Entry 5VOY (electron microscopy, 7.90 A resolution (low resolution: residue-level contacts below are approximate; hydrogen-bond / salt-bridge calls are withheld)); this record covers chains A and B of the 33 polymer chains in the assembly.

Chain A:
Protein: V-type proton ATPase catalytic subunit A
From: Saccharomyces cerevisiae (strain ATCC 204508 / S288c)
Notes: EC 3.6.3.14, 3.1.-.-
UniProtKB: P17255 (VATA_YEAST); numbering as in UniProt; present here: 1-283, 738-1071
Sequence (617 residues; row label = number of the first residue in the row; note: 454 numbers in that range are skipped by the numbering (no residue carries them; nothing is unmodelled there)):
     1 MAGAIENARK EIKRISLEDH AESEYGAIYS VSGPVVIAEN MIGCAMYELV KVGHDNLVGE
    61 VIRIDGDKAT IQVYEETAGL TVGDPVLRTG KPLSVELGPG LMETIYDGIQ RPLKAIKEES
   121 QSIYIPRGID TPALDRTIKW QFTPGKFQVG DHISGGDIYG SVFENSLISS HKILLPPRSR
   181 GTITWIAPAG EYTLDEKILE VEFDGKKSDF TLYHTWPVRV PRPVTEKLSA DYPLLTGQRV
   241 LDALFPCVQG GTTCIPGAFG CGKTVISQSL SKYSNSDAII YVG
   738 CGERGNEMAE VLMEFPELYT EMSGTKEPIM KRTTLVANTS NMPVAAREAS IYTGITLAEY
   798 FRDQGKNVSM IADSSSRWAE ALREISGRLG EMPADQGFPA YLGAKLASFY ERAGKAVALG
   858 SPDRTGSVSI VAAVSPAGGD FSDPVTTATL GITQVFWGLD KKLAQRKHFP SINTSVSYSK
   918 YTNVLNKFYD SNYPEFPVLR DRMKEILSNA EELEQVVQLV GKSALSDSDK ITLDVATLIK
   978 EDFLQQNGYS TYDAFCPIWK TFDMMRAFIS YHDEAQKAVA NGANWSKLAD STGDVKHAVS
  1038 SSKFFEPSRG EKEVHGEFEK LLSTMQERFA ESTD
Not modelled in the structure: 1-24
UniProt features mapped onto this chain:
  - binding site (ATP): G257 to T264
  - modified residue: A2 (N-acetylalanine), T131 (Phosphothreonine), S858 (Phosphoserine), S928 (Phosphoserine)

Chain B:
Protein: V-type proton ATPase subunit B
From: Saccharomyces cerevisiae (strain ATCC 204508 / S288c)
UniProtKB: P16140 (VATB_YEAST); residue numbers follow UniProt; this construct covers 1-517
Sequence (517 residues; each row starts with the number of its first residue):
     1 MVLSDKELFA INKKAVEQGF NVKPRLNYNT VSGVNGPLVI LEKVKFPRYN EIVNLTLPDG
    61 TVRQGQVLEI RGDRAIVQVF EGTSGIDVKK TTVEFTGESL RIPVSEDMLG RIFDGSGRPI
   121 DNGPKVFAED YLDINGSPIN PYARIYPEEM ISTGVSAIDT MNSIARGQKI PIFSASGLPH
   181 NEIAAQICRQ AGLVRPTKDV HDGHEENFSI VFAAMGVNLE TARFFKQDFE ENGSLERTSL
   241 FLNLANDPTI ERIITPRLAL TTAEYLAYQT ERHVLTILTD MSSYADALRE VSAAREEVPG
   301 RRGYPGYMYT DLSTIYERAG RVEGRNGSIT QIPILTMPND DITHPIPDLT GYITEGQIFV
   361 DRQLHNKGIY PPINVLPSLS RLMKSAIGEG MTRKDHGDVS NQLYAKYAIG KDAAAMKAVV
   421 GEEALSIEDK LSLEFLEKFE KTFITQGAYE DRTVFESLDQ AWSLLRIYPK EMLNRISPKI
   481 LDEFYDRARD DADEDEEDPD TRSSGKKKDA SQEESLI
Not modelled in the structure: 1-28, 486-517
UniProt features mapped onto this chain:
  - binding site (ATP): R381
  - modified residue (Phosphoserine): S4, S137, S503, S504, S511, S515
  - cross-link (Glycyl lysine isopeptide (Lys-Gly)): K14 (interchain with G-Cter in ubiquitin), K508 (interchain with G-Cter in ubiquitin)

Chain A / chain B interface:
Pairs across the interface (31):
  S30(A) with I70(B)
  V31(A) with E69(B); I70(B)
  S32(A) with E69(B)
  G33(A) with L68(B)
  A78(A) with Y49(B)
  L80(A) with R48(B); Y49(B)
  T81(A) with R48(B)
  S122(A) with I139(B); N140(B)
  I123(A) with N140(B)
  Y124(A) with N140(B)
  R127(A) with S137(B)
  F259(A) with L379(B)
  G742(A) with A143(B)
  A746(A) with R144(B); I145(B); Y146(B)
  E747(A) with Y146(B)
  N778(A) with S313(B)
  E821(A) with G306(B)
  Q833(A) with G300(B); R301(B)
  G875(A) with I342(B); T343(B); H344(B); P345(B)
  G876(A) with I342(B)
  Q902(A) with Y404(B)
  Y986(A) with D398(B)
Also at the interface, not in a pair above, chain A (37 interface residues in all): G79, V82, I125, P126, G260, S777, E817, G824, G834, A874, R903, K959, G985, K1033, H1034
Also at the interface, not in a pair above, chain B (37 interface residues in all): K45, P47, N50, R71, Y142, E297, V298, P299, L376, S380, R381, A405, A424, N474

In short:
Chain A and chain B each contribute 37 residues to their interface. From UniProt: 8 ATP-binding residues on
chain A; ATP-binding residue R381(B) on chain B.
Here chain A is V-type proton ATPase catalytic subunit A and chain B is V-type proton ATPase subunit B, both
from Saccharomyces cerevisiae (strain ATCC 204508 / S288c). Entry 5VOY (Yeast V-ATPase in complex with
Legionella pneumophila effector SidK (rotational state 2)) was determined by electron microscopy together with
5VOZ, 5VOX, 5UF5 and 5UFK from the same study.
